7YEV - chains E and R of the 22 polymer chains in the assembly; structure by electron microscopy, 3.60 A resolution.

# Chain E
Protein: RNA helicase
Organism: Mammalian orthoreovirus 3
Notes: EC 3.6.4.13
UniProtKB: C9E874 (C9E874_9REOV); residue numbers follow UniProt; this construct covers 1-1275
Amino-acid sequence (1275 residues; row label = number of the first residue in the row):
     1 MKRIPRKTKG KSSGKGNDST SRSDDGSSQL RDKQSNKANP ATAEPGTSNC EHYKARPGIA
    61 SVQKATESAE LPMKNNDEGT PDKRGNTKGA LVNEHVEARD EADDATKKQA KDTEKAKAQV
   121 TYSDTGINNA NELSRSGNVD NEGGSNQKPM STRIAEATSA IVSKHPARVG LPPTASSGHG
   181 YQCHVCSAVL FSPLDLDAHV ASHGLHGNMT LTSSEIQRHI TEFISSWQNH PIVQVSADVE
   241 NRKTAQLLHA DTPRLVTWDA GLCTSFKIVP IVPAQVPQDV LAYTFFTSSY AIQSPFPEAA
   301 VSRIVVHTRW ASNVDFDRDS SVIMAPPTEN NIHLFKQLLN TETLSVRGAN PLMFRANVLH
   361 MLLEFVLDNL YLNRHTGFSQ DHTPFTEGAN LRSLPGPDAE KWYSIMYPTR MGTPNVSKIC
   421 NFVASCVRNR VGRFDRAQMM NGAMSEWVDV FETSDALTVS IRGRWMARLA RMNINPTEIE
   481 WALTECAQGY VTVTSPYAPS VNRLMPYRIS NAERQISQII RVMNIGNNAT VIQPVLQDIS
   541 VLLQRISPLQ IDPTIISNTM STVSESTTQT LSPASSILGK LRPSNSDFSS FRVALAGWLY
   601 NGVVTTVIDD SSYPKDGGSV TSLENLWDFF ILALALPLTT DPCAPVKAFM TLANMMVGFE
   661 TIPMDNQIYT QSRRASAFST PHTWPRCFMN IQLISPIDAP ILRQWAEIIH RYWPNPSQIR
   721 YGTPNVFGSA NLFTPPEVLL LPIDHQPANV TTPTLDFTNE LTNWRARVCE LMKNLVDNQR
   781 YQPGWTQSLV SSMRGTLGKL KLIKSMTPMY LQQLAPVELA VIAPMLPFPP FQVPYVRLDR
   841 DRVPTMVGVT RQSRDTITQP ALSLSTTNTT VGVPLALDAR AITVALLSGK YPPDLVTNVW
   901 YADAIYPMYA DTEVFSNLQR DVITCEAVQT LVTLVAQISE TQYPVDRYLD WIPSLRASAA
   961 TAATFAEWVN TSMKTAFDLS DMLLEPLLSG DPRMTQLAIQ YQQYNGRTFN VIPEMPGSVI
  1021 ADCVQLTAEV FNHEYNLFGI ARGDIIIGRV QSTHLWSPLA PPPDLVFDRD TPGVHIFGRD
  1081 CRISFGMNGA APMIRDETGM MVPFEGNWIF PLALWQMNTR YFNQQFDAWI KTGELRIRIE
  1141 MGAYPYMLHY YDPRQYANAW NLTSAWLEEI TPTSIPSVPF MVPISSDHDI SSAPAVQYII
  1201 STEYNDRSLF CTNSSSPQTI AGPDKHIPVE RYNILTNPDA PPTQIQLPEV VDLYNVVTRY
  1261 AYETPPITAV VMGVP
Unresolved in the structure: 1-214

# Chain R
Protein: RNA-directed RNA polymerase
Organism: Mammalian orthoreovirus 3
Notes: EC 2.7.7.48
UniProtKB: C9E870 (C9E870_9REOV); numbering as in UniProt (aligned over 1-1267)
Amino-acid sequence (1267 residues; each row starts with the number of its first residue):
     1 MSSMILTQFG PFIESISGIT DQSNDVFENA AKAFSMFTRS DVYKALDEIP FSEDAMLPIP
    61 PTIYTKPSHD SYYYIDALNR VRRKTYQGPD DVYVPNCSIV ELLEPHETLT SYGRLSEAIE
   121 NRAKDGDSQA RIATTYGRIA ESQARQIKAP LEKFVLALLV AEAGGSLYDP VLQKYDEIPG
   181 LSHNCPLWCF REICRHISGP LPDRAPYLYL SAGVFWLMSP RMTSAIPPLL SDLVNLAILQ
   241 QTAGLDPSLV RLGVQICLHA AASSSYAWFI LKTKSIFPQN TLHSMYESLE GGYCPNLEWL
   301 EPRSDYKFMY MGAMPLSTKY ARSAPSNDKK ARELGEKYGL SSVVSELRRR TKTYSKHDFT
   361 SVRYIRDAMA CTSGIFLVRT PTETVLQEYT QSPEIKVPIP QKDWTGPIGE IRILKDTTSS
   421 IARYLYRTWY LAAARMAAQP RTWDPLFQAI MRSQYVTARG GSGATLRESL YAINVSLPDF
   481 KGLPVKAATK IFQAAQLANL PFSHTSVAIL ADTSMGLRNQ VQRRPRSIMP LNVPQQQVSA
   541 PHTLTADYIN YHMNLSTTSG SAVIEKVIPL GVYASSPPNQ SINIDISACD ASITWDFFLS
   601 VIMAAIHEGV ASSSIGKPFM GVPASIVNDE SVVGVRAARP ISGMQNMIQH LSKLYKRGFS
   661 YRVNDSFSPG NDFTHMTTTF PSGSTATSTE HTANNSTMME TFLTVWGPEH TDDPDVLRLM
   721 KSLTIQRNYV CQGDDGLMII DGNTAGKVNS ETIQKMLELI SKYGEEFGWK YDIAYDGTAE
   781 YLKLYFIFGC RIPNLSRHPI VGKERANSSA EEPWPAILDQ IMGIFFNGVH DGLQWQRWIR
   841 YSWALCCAFS RQRTMTGESV GYLQYPMWSF VYWGLPLVKV FGSDPWIFSW YMPTGDLGMY
   901 SWISLIRPLM TRWMVANGYV TDKCSPVFGN ADYRKCFNEL KLYQGYYMAQ LPRNPKKSGR
   961 AAPREVREQF TQALSDYLMQ NPELKSRVLR GRSEWEKYGA GIIHNPPSLF DVPHKWYQGA
  1021 QEAATATREE LAEMDETLMR ARKHSYSSFS KLLEAYLLVK WRMCEAREPS VDLRLPLCAG
  1081 IDPLNSDPFL KMVSVGPMLQ STRKYFAQTL FMAKTVSGLD VNAIDSALLR LRTLGADKKA
  1141 LTAQLLMVGL QESEADALAG KIMLQDVNTV QLARVVNLAV PDTWMSLDFD TMFKHHVKLL
  1201 PKDGRHLNTD IPPRMGWLRA ILRFLGAGMA MTATGVAVDI YLEDIHGGGR SLGQRFMTWM
  1261 RQEGRSA
Unresolved in the structure: 1-2, 559-566, 1264-1267

# Interface between chain E and chain R
Residue-residue contacts (42):
  I232(E) - V633(R)
  Q234(E) - V632(R)
  Q234(E) - V633(R)
  S236(E) - K415(R)
  S236(E) - D416(R)
  A237(E) - T405(R)
  A237(E) - S631(R)
  E240(E) - Y430(R)
  N241(E) - E608(R)  hydrogen bond
  N241(E) - A611(R)
  R242(E) - R639(R)
  T244(E) - S612(R)
  L248(E) - I615(R)  hydrophobic
  T530(E) - S612(R)
  P534(E) - S612(R)
  P534(E) - S613(R)
  P553(E) - E1152(R)
  P553(E) - S1153(R)  hydrogen bond (backbone-side chain)
  P553(E) - D1156(R)
  T554(E) - D1156(R)
  S557(E) - K1138(R)
  S557(E) - D1156(R)  hydrogen bond
  S557(E) - A1157(R)
  E565(E) - L1164(R)
  T567(E) - P1213(R)
  T568(E) - P1213(R)
  S572(E) - L1164(R)
  A574(E) - L1164(R)  hydrophobic
  S575(E) - K1161(R)  hydrogen bond (side chain-backbone)
  S575(E) - L1164(R)
  S575(E) - Q1165(R)
  L578(E) - A1157(R)
  L578(E) - G1160(R)
  L578(E) - K1161(R)
  G579(E) - K1161(R)
  P583(E) - S1153(R)
  P583(E) - E1154(R)
  P583(E) - A1157(R)
  S584(E) - Q1151(R)
  S584(E) - E1154(R)
  N585(E) - Q1151(R)
  S980(E) - R639(R)
Interface residues without a listed pair, chain E (32 interface residues in all): V233, V235, I551, T570, S586, D981
Interface residues without a listed pair, chain R (32 interface residues in all): P440, G634, V635, A637, K1139, D1166, R1214

# In short
Chain E and chain R each contribute 32 residues to their interface; the contacts include 4 hydrogen bonds.
Among the polar pairs are N241(E)-E608(R), P553(E)-S1153(R) and S557(E)-D1156(R).
Here chain E is RNA helicase and chain R is RNA-directed RNA polymerase, both from Mammalian orthoreovirus 3.
Entry 7YEV (In situ structure of polymerase complex of mammalian reovirus in the pre-elongation state) was
determined by electron microscopy (same publication as 7YED, 7YEZ, 7YF0 and 7YFE).
